6RDF - chains 5 and 7 of the 13 polymer chains in the assembly; structure by electron microscopy, 3.20 A resolution.

Chain 5:
Protein: Mitochondrial F1F0 ATP synthase associated 14 kDa protein
Organism: Polytomella sp. Pringsheim 198.80
UniProtKB: A0A024FSR7 (A0A024FSR7_9CHLO); residues 1-123 here = UniProt positions 1-123
Chain sequence (123 residues; numbered 1 to 123; the number before each row is that of its first residue):
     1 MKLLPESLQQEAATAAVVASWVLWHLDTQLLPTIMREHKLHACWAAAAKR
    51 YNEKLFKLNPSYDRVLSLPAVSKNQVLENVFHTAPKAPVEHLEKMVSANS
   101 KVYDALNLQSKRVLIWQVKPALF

Chain 7:
Protein: Mitochondrial ATP synthase associated protein ASA7
Organism: Polytomella sp. Pringsheim 198.80
UniProtKB: D8V7I2 (D8V7I2_9CHLO); numbering as in UniProt (aligned over 1-190)
Chain sequence (190 residues; row label = number of the first residue in the row):
     1 MSSVRAGVEAGRRDLTTFTFSGLQDAPVAALSGSIKLNVAAKAGKAEVTV
    51 AAGAAKAATQVSAAALRKLSGSKISLAEVARISVLHSSIQNYLLSLSNER
   101 YQLLSQWPDFTTMYGKDFYYRAHPEDLKKFYDAADEYYKLYETVTEFDSL
   151 SALASQVVPNYAARRRSTVHPAIGSTVADGAFTNFLLSKQ
Unresolved in the structure: 1-14

How chain 5 and chain 7 interact:
Contacting residue pairs (52):
  V80(5) - Y119(7)
  V80(5) - Y120(7)
  F81(5) - Y120(7)
  H82(5) - Y119(7)
  H82(5) - P124(7)
  H82(5) - L127(7)
  T83(5) - Y119(7)  hydrogen bond (backbone-side chain)
  T83(5) - K128(7)
  T83(5) - Y131(7)
  A84(5) - Y131(7)
  P85(5) - Y131(7)  hydrophobic
  K86(5) - Y114(7)
  K86(5) - Y131(7)
  K86(5) - D135(7)  salt bridge
  E90(5) - Y138(7)
  H91(5) - T111(7)
  H91(5) - Y138(7)  hydrogen bond
  K94(5) - Y138(7)
  M95(5) - Y137(7)  hydrophobic
  M95(5) - Y138(7)  hydrophobic
  M95(5) - Y141(7)  hydrophobic
  A98(5) - Y141(7)  hydrophobic
  A98(5) - T145(7)  hydrogen bond (backbone-side chain)
  N99(5) - Y141(7)  hydrogen bond
  K101(5) - E142(7)  hydrogen bond (side chain-backbone)
  K101(5) - T145(7)
  K101(5) - E146(7)  salt bridge
  K101(5) - F147(7)
  V102(5) - T145(7)
  A105(5) - F147(7)  hydrophobic
  R112(5) - D148(7)  salt bridge
  L114(5) - L94(7)  hydrophobic
  L114(5) - F147(7)  hydrophobic
  Q117(5) - R81(7)
  Q117(5) - S87(7)  hydrogen bond (backbone-side chain)
  Q117(5) - Q90(7)
  V118(5) - S87(7)
  V118(5) - Q90(7)
  V118(5) - N91(7)
  V118(5) - L94(7)  hydrophobic
  K119(5) - N91(7)
  P120(5) - E78(7)
  P120(5) - V79(7)
  P120(5) - A80(7)  hydrophobic
  P120(5) - S87(7)
  A121(5) - E78(7)
  A121(5) - V79(7)
  L122(5) - A77(7)
  L122(5) - E78(7)
  F123(5) - L76(7)
  F123(5) - A77(7)  hydrogen bond (backbone-backbone)
  F123(5) - V79(7)  hydrophobic
Interface residues without a listed pair, chain 5 (28 interface residues in all): A87, L106, W116
Interface residues without a listed pair, chain 7 (30 interface residues in all): Y101, F110, S151

Summary:
Chain 5 and chain 7 form an interface of 28 and 30 residues respectively, with 7 hydrogen bonds and 3 salt
bridges. Polar contacts include K86(5)-D135(7), K101(5)-E146(7) and R112(5)-D148(7).
Chain 5 is Mitochondrial F1F0 ATP synthase associated 14 kDa protein and chain 7 is Mitochondrial ATP synthase
associated protein ASA7, both from Polytomella sp. Pringsheim 198.80; the structure, CryoEM structure of
Polytomella F-ATP synthase, Primary rotary state 3, monomer-masked refinement, was determined by electron
microscopy together with 6RD4, 6RD5, 6RD6, 6RD7, 6RD8, 6RD9 and 46 further entries from the same study.
